Entry 5TLV (X-ray diffraction, 2.32 A resolution); this record covers chains B and D of the 4 polymer chains in the assembly.

== Chain B ==
Protein: Estrogen receptor
Organism: Homo sapiens
Notes: fragment: ligand-binding domain
UniProt: P03372 (ESR1_HUMAN), isoform P03372-3; residues 298-554 here correspond to UniProt positions 125-381 (UniProt number = residue number - 173)
Chain sequence (257 residues; numbered 298 to 554; the number before each row is that of its first residue):
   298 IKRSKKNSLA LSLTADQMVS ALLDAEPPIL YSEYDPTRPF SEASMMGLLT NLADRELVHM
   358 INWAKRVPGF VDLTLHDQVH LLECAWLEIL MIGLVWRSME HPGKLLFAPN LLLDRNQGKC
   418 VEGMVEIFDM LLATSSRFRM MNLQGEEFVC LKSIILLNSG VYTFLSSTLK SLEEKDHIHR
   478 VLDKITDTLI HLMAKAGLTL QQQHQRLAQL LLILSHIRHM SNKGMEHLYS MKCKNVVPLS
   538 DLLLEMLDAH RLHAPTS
Unresolved in the structure: 298-304, 462-463, 549-554
Sequence notes: engineered mutation Ser537 (Tyr364 in P03372)
Small-molecule neighbours: 4,4'-(thiene-2,3-diyl)bis(3-fluorophenol) (7ES): Met343, Leu346, Thr347, Ala350, Glu353, Trp383, Leu384, Leu387, Met388, Leu391, Arg394, Phe404, Met421, Ile424, Leu428, Leu525, Leu536, Leu540

== Chain D ==
Protein: Nuclear receptor coactivator 2
Notes: fragment: Nuclear receptor-interacting peptide
UniProt: Q15596 (NCOA2_HUMAN); numbering as in UniProt (aligned over 686-698)
Chain sequence (13 residues; numbered 686 to 698; the number before each row is that of its first residue):
   686 KHKILHRLLQ DSS
Unresolved in the structure: 686, 698

== How chain B and chain D interact ==
Residue-residue contacts (23):
  Ile358(B) with Leu690(D), hydrophobic; Leu693(D), hydrophobic; Leu694(D), hydrophobic
  Lys362(B) with Leu693(D); Leu694(D), hydrogen bond (side chain-backbone); Asp696(D), hydrogen bond (side chain-backbone)
  Leu372(B) with His691(D); Leu694(D), hydrophobic; Gln695(D)
  Gln375(B) with Leu694(D)
  Val376(B) with Leu690(D); His691(D); Leu694(D), hydrophobic
  Leu379(B) with Leu690(D), hydrophobic; Leu694(D), hydrophobic
  Glu380(B) with Lys688(D), salt bridge; Leu690(D)
  Asp538(B) with Ile689(D)
  Leu539(B) with Ile689(D), hydrophobic; Leu690(D)
  Glu542(B) with Lys688(D); Ile689(D), hydrogen bond (side chain-backbone)
  Met543(B) with Leu690(D), hydrophobic
Interface residues without a listed pair, chain B (12 interface residues in all): Phe367

== Overview ==
12 residues of chain B face 8 of chain D across their interface; the contacts include 3 hydrogen bonds and 1
salt bridge. Polar contacts include Glu380(B)-Lys688(D), Lys362(B)-Leu694(D) and Lys362(B)-Asp696(D). Ligands
of chain B: 4,4'-(thiene-2,3-diyl)bis(3-fluorophenol).
Chain B is Estrogen receptor (Homo sapiens) and chain D is Nuclear receptor coactivator 2; the structure,
Crystal Structure of the ER-alpha Ligand-binding Domain (Y537S) in Complex with
4,4'-(thiophene-2,3-diyl)bis(3-fluorophenol), was determined by X-ray diffraction (same publication as 5KR9,
5KRA, 5KRC, 5KRF, 5KRH, 5KRI and 43 further entries).
